PDB entry 3NFS | X-ray diffraction, 2.60 A resolution | chains L and H

# Chain L
Name: Heavy chain of Fab fragment of daclizumab
Source organism: Homo sapiens
Notes: antibody fragment or engineered binder
Sequence (212 residues; numbered 1 to 212; the number before each row is that of its first residue):
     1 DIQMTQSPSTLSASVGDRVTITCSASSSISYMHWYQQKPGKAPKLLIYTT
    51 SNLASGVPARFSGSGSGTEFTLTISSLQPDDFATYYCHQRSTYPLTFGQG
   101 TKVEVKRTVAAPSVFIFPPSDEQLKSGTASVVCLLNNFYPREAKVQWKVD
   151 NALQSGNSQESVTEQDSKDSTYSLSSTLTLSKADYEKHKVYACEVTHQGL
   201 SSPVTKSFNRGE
Cystine bridges: C23-C87, C133-C193

# Chain H
Name: Light chain of Fab fragment of daclizumab
Source organism: Homo sapiens
Notes: antibody fragment or engineered binder
Sequence (216 residues; numbered 1 to 216; the number before each row is that of its first residue):
     1 QVQLVQSGAEVKKPGSSVKVSCKASGYTFTSYRMHWVRQAPGQGLEWIGY
    51 INPSTGYTEYNQKFKDKATITADESTNTAYMELSSLRSEDTAVYYCARGG
   101 GVFDYWGQGTLVTVSSASTKGPSVFPLAPSSKSTSGGTAALGCLVKDYFP
   151 EPVTVSWNSGALTSGVHTFPAVLQSSGLYSLSSVVTVPSSSLGTQTYICN
   201 VNHKPSNTKVDKKVEP
Not modelled in the structure: 130-136
Cystine bridges: C22-C96, C143-C199

# Chain L / chain H interface
Contacting residue pairs (59):
  H33(L) with V102(H)
  Y35(L) with V102(H); F103(H), hydrogen bond (side chain-backbone); W106(H)
  Q37(L) with Q39(H), hydrogen bond; Q43(H); Y95(H)
  K41(L) with Y95(H), hydrogen bond (backbone-side chain)
  A42(L) with Y95(H), hydrophobic; W106(H), hydrophobic; G107(H)
  P43(L) with W106(H), hydrogen bond (backbone-side chain)
  L45(L) with V102(H), hydrophobic
  Y48(L) with V102(H), hydrophobic
  Y86(L) with Q39(H); Q43(H), hydrogen bond (side chain-backbone); L45(H), hydrophobic
  H88(L) with V102(H); F103(H)
  R90(L) with G101(H)
  Y93(L) with W47(H), hydrophobic; Y50(H); E59(H)
  P94(L) with W47(H), hydrophobic; N61(H)
  L95(L) with W47(H); F103(H), hydrophobic
  F97(L) with L45(H)
  F115(L) with A140(H)
  F117(L) with L127(H); A128(H); A140(H)
  S120(L) with F125(H); P126(H)
  E122(L) with V124(H); F125(H); K212(H), salt bridge
  Q123(L) with F125(H); K146(H)
  S130(L) with L144(H); K146(H)
  V132(L) with L127(H), hydrophobic
  L134(L) with A140(H), hydrophobic; F169(H), hydrophobic; V184(H), hydrophobic
  N136(L) with H167(H), hydrogen bond; T186(H)
  N137(L) with H167(H), hydrogen bond
  Q159(L) with V172(H); L173(H), hydrogen bond (side chain-backbone)
  E160(L) with V172(H)
  S161(L) with F169(H); P170(H), hydrogen bond (side chain-backbone)
  V162(L) with P170(H)
  T163(L) with F169(H)
  S173(L) with H167(H), hydrogen bond; F169(H)
  L174(L) with F169(H)
  S175(L) with F169(H)
Other interface residues (no listed pair), chain L (35 interface residues in all): P118, T128
Other interface residues (no listed pair), chain H (36 interface residues in all): H35, P129, T138, A139, L141, Q174, S182

# Overview
The interface between chain L and chain H involves 35 residues on one side and 36 on the other, with 10
hydrogen bonds and 1 salt bridge. Among the polar pairs are E122(L)-K212(H), Y35(L)-F103(H) and Q37(L)-Q39(H).
Chain L is Heavy chain of Fab fragment of daclizumab and chain H is Light chain of Fab fragment of daclizumab,
both from Homo sapiens; the structure, Crystal structure the Fab fragment of therapeutic antibody daclizumab,
was determined by X-ray diffraction together with 3NFP from the same study.
